1BQH - chains A and C of the 5 polymer chains in the assembly; structure by X-ray diffraction, 2.80 A resolution.

# Chain A
Name: Protein (H-2 class I histocompatibility antigen)
Organism: Mus musculus
Notes: fragment: alpha chain
UniProtKB: P01901 (HA1B_MOUSE); residues 1-274 here correspond to UniProt positions 22-295 (UniProt number = residue number + 21)
Sequence (274 residues; numbered 1 to 274; the number before each row is that of its first residue):
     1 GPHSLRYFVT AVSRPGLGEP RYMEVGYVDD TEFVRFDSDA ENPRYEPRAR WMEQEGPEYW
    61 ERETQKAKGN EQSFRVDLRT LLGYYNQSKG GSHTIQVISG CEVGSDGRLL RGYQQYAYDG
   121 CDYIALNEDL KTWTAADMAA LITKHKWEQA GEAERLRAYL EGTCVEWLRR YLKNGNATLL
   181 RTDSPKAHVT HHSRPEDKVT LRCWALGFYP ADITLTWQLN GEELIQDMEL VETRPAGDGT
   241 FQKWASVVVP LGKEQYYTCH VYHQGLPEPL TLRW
Curated features (UniProtKB/Swiss-Prot):
  - glycosylation (N-linked (GlcNAc...) asparagine): Asn-86, Asn-176
Disulfides: Cys-101/Cys-164, Cys-203/Cys-259

# Chain C
Name: Protein (VSV8)
Notes: fragment: antigenic peptide
Sequence (8 residues; row label = number of the first residue in the row):
     1 RGYVYQGL

# Chain A / chain C interface
Residue-residue contacts (40):
  Tyr-7(A) / Arg-1(C)
  Tyr-7(A) / Gly-2(C)  hydrogen bond (side chain-backbone)
  Tyr-7(A) / Tyr-5(C)
  Val-9(A) / Tyr-5(C)
  Tyr-59(A) / Arg-1(C)
  Arg-62(A) / Arg-1(C)
  Glu-63(A) / Arg-1(C)  salt bridge
  Glu-63(A) / Gly-2(C)  hydrogen bond (side chain-backbone)
  Lys-66(A) / Arg-1(C)
  Lys-66(A) / Gly-2(C)  hydrogen bond (side chain-backbone)
  Asn-70(A) / Tyr-3(C)  hydrogen bond (side chain-backbone)
  Asn-70(A) / Val-4(C)
  Asn-70(A) / Tyr-5(C)
  Phe-74(A) / Tyr-5(C)  hydrophobic
  Asp-77(A) / Gly-7(C)
  Asp-77(A) / Leu-8(C)  hydrogen bond (side chain-backbone)
  Thr-80(A) / Leu-8(C)
  Leu-81(A) / Leu-8(C)  hydrophobic
  Tyr-84(A) / Leu-8(C)  hydrogen bond (side chain-backbone)
  Val-97(A) / Tyr-5(C)  hydrophobic
  Ser-99(A) / Tyr-5(C)  hydrogen bond
  Gln-114(A) / Tyr-5(C)
  Tyr-116(A) / Tyr-5(C)
  Tyr-116(A) / Gln-6(C)
  Tyr-116(A) / Leu-8(C)  hydrophobic
  Thr-143(A) / Leu-8(C)  hydrogen bond (side chain-backbone)
  Lys-146(A) / Leu-8(C)  hydrogen bond (side chain-backbone)
  Trp-147(A) / Gln-6(C)
  Trp-147(A) / Gly-7(C)  hydrogen bond (side chain-backbone)
  Trp-147(A) / Leu-8(C)  hydrophobic
  Glu-152(A) / Tyr-3(C)
  Glu-152(A) / Gln-6(C)
  Arg-155(A) / Tyr-3(C)  hydrogen bond
  Arg-155(A) / Val-4(C)  hydrogen bond (side chain-backbone)
  Leu-156(A) / Tyr-3(C)
  Tyr-159(A) / Arg-1(C)  hydrogen bond (side chain-backbone)
  Tyr-159(A) / Tyr-3(C)  hydrophobic
  Thr-163(A) / Arg-1(C)
  Trp-167(A) / Arg-1(C)
  Tyr-171(A) / Arg-1(C)
Other interface residues (no listed pair), chain A (30 interface residues in all): Leu-5, Tyr-22, Ser-73, Tyr-123

# In short
The interface between chain A and chain C involves 30 residues on one side and 8 on the other; the contacts
include 13 hydrogen bonds and 1 salt bridge. Polar pairs include Glu-63(A)/Arg-1(C), Tyr-7(A)/Gly-2(C) and
Glu-63(A)/Gly-2(C).
Chain A is Protein (H-2 class I histocompatibility antigen) (Mus musculus) and chain C is Protein (VSV8); the
structure, Murine CD8AA ectodomain fragment in complex with H-2KB/VSV8, was determined by X-ray diffraction.
